Entry 5LQX (electron microscopy, 7.90 A resolution (low resolution: residue-level contacts below are approximate; hydrogen-bond / salt-bridge calls are withheld)); this record covers chains A and D of the 30 polymer chains in the assembly.

[Chain A]
Molecule: ATP synthase alpha subunit
Source organism: Ogataea angusta
Chain sequence (510 residues; numbered 1 to 510; the number before each row is that of its first residue):
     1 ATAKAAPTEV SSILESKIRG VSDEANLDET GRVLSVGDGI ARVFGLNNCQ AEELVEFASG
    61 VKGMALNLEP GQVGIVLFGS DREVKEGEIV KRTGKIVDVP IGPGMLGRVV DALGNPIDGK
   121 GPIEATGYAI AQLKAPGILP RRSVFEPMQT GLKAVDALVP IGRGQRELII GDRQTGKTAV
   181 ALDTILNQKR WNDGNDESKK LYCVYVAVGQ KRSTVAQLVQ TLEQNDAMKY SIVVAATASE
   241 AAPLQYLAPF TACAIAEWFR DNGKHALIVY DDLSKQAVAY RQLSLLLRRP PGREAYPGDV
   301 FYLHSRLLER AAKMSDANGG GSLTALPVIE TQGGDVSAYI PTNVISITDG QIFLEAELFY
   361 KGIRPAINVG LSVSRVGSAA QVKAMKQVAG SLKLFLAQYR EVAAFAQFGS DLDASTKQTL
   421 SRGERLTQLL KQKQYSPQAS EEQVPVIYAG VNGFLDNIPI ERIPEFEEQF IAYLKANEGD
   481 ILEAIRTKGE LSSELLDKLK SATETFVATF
Unresolved in the structure: 1-6, 510
Residues lining bound ligands: ATP (adenosine-5'-triphosphate): Asp-172, Arg-173, Gln-174, Lys-177, Thr-178, Ala-179, Arg-364, Pro-365, Gln-432, Gln-434

[Chain D]
Molecule: ATP synthase beta subunit
Source organism: Ogataea angusta
Chain sequence (476 residues; numbered 4 to 479; the number before each row is that of its first residue):
     4 ATAGPASGKI RAVIGAVVDV QFEQGELPAI LNALTIDQGN NQKLVLEVAQ HLGENAVRAI
    64 AMDGTEGLVR GQTVVDTGAP ISVPVGRGTL GRIINVVGEP IDERGPIECK QRNPIHADPP
   124 SFVEQSTEAE VLETGIKVVD LLAPYARGGK IGLFGGAGVG KTVFIQELIN NIAKAHGGFS
   184 VFTGVGERTR EGNDLYREMK ETGVINLEGE SKVALVFGQM NEPPGARARV ALTGLTIAEY
   244 FRDEEGQDVL LFVDNIFRFT QAGSEVSALL GRIPSAVGYQ PTLATDMGLL QERITTTRKG
   304 SVTSVQAVYV PADDLTDPAP ATTFAHLDAT TVLSRGISEL GIYPAVDPLD SKSRLLDVSV
   364 VGQEHYDVAT GVQQTLQAYK SLQDIIAILG MDELSEQDKL TVERARKIQR FLSQPFAVAE
   424 VFTGIEGKLV RLKDTIASFK AVLEGKYDHL PENAFYMVGG IEDVVAKAEK IAAEAN
Unresolved in the structure: 4-5, 477-479
Residues lining bound ligands: ADP (adenosine-5'-diphosphate): Gly-159, Ala-160, Gly-161, Val-162, Gly-163, Lys-164, Thr-165, Val-166, Tyr-346, Ala-422, Phe-425

[How chain A and chain D interact]
Pairs across the interface (22; chain A residue first):
  Leu-34(A) with Gly-56(D)
  Ser-35(A) with His-54(D)
  Val-36(A) with Gln-53(D); His-54(D)
  Gly-37(A) with Gln-53(D)
  Asp-81(A) with Ile-33(D)
  Arg-82(A) with Ala-32(D); Ile-33(D)
  Ile-117(A) with Val-126(D)
  Ala-216(A) with Gln-128(D)
  Ala-238(A) with Ala-287(D); Gly-291(D)
  Ser-239(A) with Gly-291(D)
  Gln-282(A) with Pro-284(D)
  Leu-285(A) with Pro-284(D)
  Ala-295(A) with Ser-278(D); Ala-279(D)
  Gln-332(A) with Thr-319(D)
  Tyr-360(A) with Gln-376(D); Gln-377(D)
  Lys-361(A) with Gln-377(D)
  Gln-407(A) with Glu-396(D)
Also at the interface, not in a pair above, chain A (20 interface residues in all): Gln-174, Lys-211, Arg-212
Also at the interface, not in a pair above, chain D (25 interface residues in all): Leu-55, Ile-276, Thr-288, Leu-292, Glu-295, Ala-328, His-329, Lys-355, Gln-380

[In short]
20 residues of chain A face 25 of chain D across their interface. Bound to chain A: ATP. Bound to chain D:
ADP.
Here chain A is ATP synthase alpha subunit and chain D is ATP synthase beta subunit, both from Ogataea
angusta. Entry 5LQX (Structure of F-ATPase from Pichia angusta, state3) was determined by electron microscopy
together with 5LQY and 5LQZ from the same study.
